9N68 - chains A and B; structure by X-ray diffraction, 1.45 A resolution.

[Chain A (and B)]
Molecule: Dihydroorotate dehydrogenase
Organism: Leishmania braziliensis
Notes: EC 1.3.3.1; chain B of this document is another copy of the same molecule, construct and numbering; everything in this record applies to it too
UniProt: E9AI53 (E9AI53_LEIBR); residue numbers follow UniProt; this construct covers 1-313
Chain sequence (347 residues; row label = number of the first residue in the row; numbers below 1 keep their minus sign (Met-33 is residue -33)):
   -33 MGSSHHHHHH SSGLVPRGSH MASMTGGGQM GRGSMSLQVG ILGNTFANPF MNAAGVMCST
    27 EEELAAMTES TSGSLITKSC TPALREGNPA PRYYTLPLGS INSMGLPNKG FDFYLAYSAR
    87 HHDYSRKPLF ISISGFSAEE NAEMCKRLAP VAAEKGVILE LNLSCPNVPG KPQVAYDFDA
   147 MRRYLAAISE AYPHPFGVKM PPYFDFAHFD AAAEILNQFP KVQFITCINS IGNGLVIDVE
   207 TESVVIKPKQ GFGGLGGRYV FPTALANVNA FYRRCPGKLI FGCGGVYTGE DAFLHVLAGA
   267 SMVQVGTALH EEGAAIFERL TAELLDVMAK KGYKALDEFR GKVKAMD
Unresolved in the structure: -33 to -1, 50-57, 71-73, 313 (chain B: -33 to -1, 313)
Construct notes: initiating methionine (-33); expression tag (-32 to 0)
Glycans and other covalent adducts: 5-[(3-hydroxyphenyl)methyl]-1,3-diazinane-2,4,6-trione (A1BWJ) linked to Cys131
Ligand contacts:
  - A1BWJ (5-[(3-hydroxyphenyl)methyl]-1,3-diazinane-2,4,6-trione): Lys44, Ser45, Asn68, Ser69, Met70, Asn74, Ser100, Asn128, Ser130, Pro132, Asn133, Asn195, Ser196
  - FMN (flavin mononucleotide): Ala19, Ala20, Gly21, Val22, Lys44, Ser45, Tyr59, Ser66, Asn68, Ser98, Asn128, Lys165, Ile194, Asn195, Ser196, Gly222, Gly223, Val226, Cys249, Gly250, Gly251, Val252, Val271, Gly272, Thr273
Reported in the primary citation:
  - binding site for A1BWJ: Asn68, Asn128, Cys131, Asn195, Ser196
  - conformationally variable residues (loop rearrangement, order/disorder transition): Leu72, Ser130 to Gln139
  - catalytic residues: Cys131 (citing earlier work)

[How chain A and chain B interact]
Pairs across the interface (97):
  Leu64(A) - Leu64(B)  hydrophobic
  Leu64(A) - Arg224(B)
  Gln139(A) - Phe170(B)  hydrogen bond (side chain-backbone)
  Gln139(A) - Asp171(B)
  Tyr142(A) - Asp171(B)
  Phe170(A) - Gln139(B)  hydrogen bond (backbone-side chain)
  Phe170(A) - Phe170(B)  hydrophobic
  Phe170(A) - Ile197(B)  hydrophobic
  Phe170(A) - Gly198(B)
  Phe170(A) - Asn199(B)  hydrogen bond (backbone-side chain)
  Asp171(A) - Gln139(B)
  Asp171(A) - Tyr142(B)
  Asp171(A) - Asn199(B)
  Phe172(A) - Asn199(B)
  Phe172(A) - Lys215(B)
  Phe172(A) - Gln216(B)
  Phe172(A) - Phe218(B)  hydrophobic
  Ile197(A) - Phe170(B)  hydrophobic
  Gly198(A) - Phe170(B)
  Asn199(A) - Phe170(B)  hydrogen bond (side chain-backbone)
  Asn199(A) - Asp171(B)
  Asn199(A) - Phe172(B)
  Asn199(A) - Ala232(B)
  Gly200(A) - Pro228(B)
  Gly200(A) - Ala232(B)
  Leu201(A) - Pro228(B)  hydrogen bond (backbone-backbone)
  Leu201(A) - Leu231(B)
  Leu201(A) - Ala232(B)  hydrophobic
  Leu201(A) - Asn235(B)
  Ile203(A) - Leu260(B)
  Ile203(A) - Leu263(B)  hydrophobic
  Ile203(A) - Val309(B)  hydrophobic
  Val205(A) - Glu256(B)
  Val205(A) - Phe259(B)
  Val205(A) - Leu260(B)  hydrophobic
  Val205(A) - Lys297(B)  hydrogen bond (backbone-side chain)
  Glu206(A) - Lys297(B)  hydrogen bond (backbone-side chain)
  Thr207(A) - Lys310(B)
  Glu208(A) - Phe259(B)
  Glu208(A) - Leu263(B)
  Glu208(A) - Lys297(B)  salt bridge
  Glu208(A) - Tyr299(B)  hydrogen bond
  Glu208(A) - Val309(B)
  Glu208(A) - Lys310(B)  hydrogen bond (backbone-backbone)
  Ser209(A) - Lys310(B)  hydrogen bond (side chain-backbone)
  Ser209(A) - Ala311(B)  hydrogen bond (side chain-backbone)
  Ser209(A) - Met312(B)
  Val210(A) - Val309(B)  hydrophobic
  Val210(A) - Lys310(B)  hydrogen bond (backbone-backbone)
  Val210(A) - Met312(B)
  Val211(A) - Met312(B)
  Ile212(A) - Met312(B)
  Lys213(A) - Met312(B)
  Lys215(A) - Phe172(B)
  Gln216(A) - Arg239(B)
  Phe218(A) - Phe172(B)  hydrophobic
  Phe218(A) - Ala232(B)
  Phe218(A) - Asn235(B)
  Leu221(A) - Pro228(B)  hydrophobic
  Leu221(A) - Thr229(B)
  Arg224(A) - Leu64(B)
  Arg224(A) - Tyr225(B)
  Tyr225(A) - Arg224(B)
  Tyr225(A) - Tyr225(B)
  Tyr225(A) - Pro228(B)  hydrophobic
  Pro228(A) - Gly200(B)
  Pro228(A) - Leu201(B)  hydrogen bond (backbone-backbone)
  Pro228(A) - Val202(B)  hydrophobic
  Pro228(A) - Leu221(B)  hydrophobic
  Pro228(A) - Tyr225(B)
  Thr229(A) - Leu221(B)
  Leu231(A) - Leu201(B)
  Ala232(A) - Asn199(B)
  Ala232(A) - Gly200(B)
  Ala232(A) - Leu201(B)  hydrophobic
  Ala232(A) - Phe218(B)
  Asn235(A) - Leu201(B)
  Asn235(A) - Phe218(B)
  Glu256(A) - Val205(B)
  Phe259(A) - Val205(B)
  Phe259(A) - Glu208(B)
  Leu260(A) - Ile203(B)
  Leu260(A) - Val205(B)  hydrophobic
  Leu263(A) - Ile203(B)  hydrophobic
  Leu263(A) - Glu208(B)
  Lys297(A) - Val205(B)  hydrogen bond (side chain-backbone)
  Lys297(A) - Glu206(B)  hydrogen bond (side chain-backbone)
  Lys297(A) - Glu208(B)  salt bridge
  Tyr299(A) - Glu208(B)  hydrogen bond
  Val309(A) - Ile203(B)  hydrophobic
  Val309(A) - Glu208(B)
  Val309(A) - Val210(B)  hydrophobic
  Lys310(A) - Thr207(B)
  Lys310(A) - Glu208(B)  hydrogen bond (backbone-backbone)
  Lys310(A) - Ser209(B)
  Lys310(A) - Val210(B)  hydrogen bond (backbone-backbone)
  Met312(A) - Val210(B)
Interface residues without a listed pair, chain A (52 interface residues in all): Pro138, Ala173, Phe175, Val202, Asp204, Ala236, Arg239, Ala264, Val293, Lys308, Ala311
Interface residues without a listed pair, chain B (50 interface residues in all): Pro138, Ala173, Asp204, Ile212, Lys213, Ala236, Ala264, Val293, Lys308

[Summary]
52 residues of chain A and 50 residues of chain B are in contact, with 18 hydrogen bonds and 2 salt bridges.
Polar pairs include Glu208(A)-Lys297(B), Gln139(A)-Phe170(B) and Phe170(A)-Asn199(B). Ligands of chain A:
flavin mononucleotide. From the paper: the catalytic residue Cys131(A); a binding site for A1BWJ at Asn68(A),
Asn128(A) and Cys131(A) among others.
Both chains are Dihydroorotate dehydrogenase (Leishmania braziliensis). Entry 9N68 (Crystal structure of
dihydroorotate dehydrogenase from Leishmania brasiliensis in complex with
5-(3-hydroxybenzylidene)pyrimidine-2,4,6(1H,3H,5H)-trione) was determined by X-ray diffraction (same
publication as 9N67, 9N6O, 9N6Q and 9CB8).
